PDB entry 4Q4G | X-ray diffraction, 0.97 A resolution | chain X

== Chain X ==
Protein: Peptidoglycan endopeptidase RipA
Organism: Mycobacterium tuberculosis
Notes: EC 3.4.-.-
UniProtKB: O53168 (RIPA_MYCTU); residues 739-1210 here correspond to UniProt positions 1-472 (UniProt number = residue number - 738)
Amino-acid sequence (472 residues; numbered 739 to 1210; the number before each row is that of its first residue):
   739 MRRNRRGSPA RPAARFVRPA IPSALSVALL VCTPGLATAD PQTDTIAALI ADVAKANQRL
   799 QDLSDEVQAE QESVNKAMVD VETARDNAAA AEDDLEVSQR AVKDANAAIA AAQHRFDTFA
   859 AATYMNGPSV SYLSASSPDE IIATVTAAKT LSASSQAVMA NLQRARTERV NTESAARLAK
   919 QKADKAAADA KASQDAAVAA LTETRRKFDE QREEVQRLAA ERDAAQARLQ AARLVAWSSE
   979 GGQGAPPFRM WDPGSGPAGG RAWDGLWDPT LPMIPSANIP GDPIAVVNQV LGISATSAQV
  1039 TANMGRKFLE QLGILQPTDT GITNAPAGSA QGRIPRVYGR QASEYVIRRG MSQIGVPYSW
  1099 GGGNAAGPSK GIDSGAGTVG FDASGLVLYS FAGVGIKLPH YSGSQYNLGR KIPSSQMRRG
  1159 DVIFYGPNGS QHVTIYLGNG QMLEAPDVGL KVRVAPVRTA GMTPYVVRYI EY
Disordered / not traced: 739-1003
Differences from the reference sequence: engineered mutation A1121 (Cys383 in O53168)
Curated features (UniProtKB/Swiss-Prot):
  - active site: H1170 (Proton acceptor), E1182

== In short ==
Curated annotation (UniProt) lists active-site residues H1170 and E1182.
Chain X is Peptidoglycan endopeptidase RipA (Mycobacterium tuberculosis); the structure, Structure of the
Resuscitation Promoting Factor Interacting protein RipA mutated at C383, was determined by X-ray diffraction
together with 4Q4N and 4Q4T from the same study.
